Entry 8VWE (X-ray diffraction, 2.20 A resolution); this record covers chains H and C of the 3 polymer chains in the assembly.

== Chain H ==
Protein: Neutralizing antibody D5_AR Heavy Chain
Organism: Homo sapiens
Notes: antibody fragment or engineered binder
Sequence (222 residues; row label = number of the first residue in the row; a row labelled like 83A-83C holds insertion residues (83A, then the next letters in order)):
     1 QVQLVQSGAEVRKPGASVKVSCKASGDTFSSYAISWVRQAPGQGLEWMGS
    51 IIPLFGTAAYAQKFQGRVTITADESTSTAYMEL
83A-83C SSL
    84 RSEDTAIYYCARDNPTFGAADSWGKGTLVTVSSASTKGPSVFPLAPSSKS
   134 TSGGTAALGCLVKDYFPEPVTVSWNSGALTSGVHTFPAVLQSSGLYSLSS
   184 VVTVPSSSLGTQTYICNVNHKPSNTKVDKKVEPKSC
Not modelled in the structure: 1-2, 130-135, 191-193, 219
Disulfides: Cys22-Cys93, Cys143-Cys199

== Chain C ==
Protein: Transmembrane protein gp41 IQN17 peptide
Sequence (45 residues; row label = number of the first residue in the row):
     1 RMKQIEDKIEEIESKQKKIENEIARIKKLLQLTVWGIKQLQARIL
Not modelled in the structure: 1

== Chain H / chain C interface ==
Contacting residue pairs (25; chain H residue first):
  Ser31(H) with Arg25(C); Lys28(C); Leu29(C); Leu32(C)
  Tyr32(H) with Lys28(C); Leu32(C)
  Ala33(H) with Trp35(C), hydrophobic
  Ser50(H) with Gln39(C), hydrogen bond
  Ile52(H) with Leu32(C), hydrophobic; Trp35(C); Gly36(C); Gln39(C)
  Leu54(H) with Leu29(C), hydrophobic
  Phe55(H) with Leu32(C), hydrophobic; Thr33(C)
  Thr57(H) with Gln39(C), hydrogen bond
  Ala58(H) with Gln39(C), hydrogen bond (backbone-side chain); Arg43(C)
  Ala59(H) with Gln39(C)
  Asp96(H) with Trp35(C)
  Asn97(H) with Trp35(C)
  Pro98(H) with Gln31(C); Leu32(C), hydrophobic; Trp35(C), hydrophobic
  Thr99(H) with Lys28(C)
Other interface residues (no listed pair), chain H (18 interface residues in all): Ser30, Ile51, Tyr60, Gly101
Other interface residues (no listed pair), chain C (11 interface residues in all): Leu40

== Summary ==
The interface between chain H and chain C involves 18 residues on one side and 11 on the other, with 3
hydrogen bonds. Among the polar pairs are Ser50(H)-Gln39(C), Thr57(H)-Gln39(C) and Ala58(H)-Gln39(C).
Chain H is Neutralizing antibody D5_AR Heavy Chain (Homo sapiens) and chain C is Transmembrane protein gp41
IQN17 peptide; the structure, HIV-1 neutralizing antibody D5_AR bound to HIV-1 gp41 coiled-coil pocket IQN17,
was determined by X-ray diffraction.
